Entry 8C4I (X-ray diffraction, 3.20 A resolution); this record covers chains A and B of the 10 polymer chains in the assembly.

== Chain A (and B) ==
Name: BmSF-TAL
Organism: Bacillus aryabhattai
Notes: chain B of this document is another copy of the same molecule, construct and numbering; everything in this record applies to it too
Reference sequence: A0A7W3N5X5 (A0A7W3N5X5_9BACI); residues 1-226 here = UniProt positions 1-226
Chain sequence (226 residues; numbered 1 to 226; the number before each row is that of its first residue):
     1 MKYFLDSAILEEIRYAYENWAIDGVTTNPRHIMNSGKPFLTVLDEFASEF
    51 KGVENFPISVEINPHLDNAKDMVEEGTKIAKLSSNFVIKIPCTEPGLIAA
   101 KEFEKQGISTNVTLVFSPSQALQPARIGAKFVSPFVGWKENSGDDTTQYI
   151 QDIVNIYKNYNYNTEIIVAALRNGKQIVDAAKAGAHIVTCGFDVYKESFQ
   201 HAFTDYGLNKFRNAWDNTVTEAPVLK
Not modelled in the structure: 219-226 (chain B: 222-226)
Swiss-Prot annotation at these positions:
  - active site: Lys89 (Schiff-base intermediate with substrate)
From the paper describing this entry:
  - conformationally variable residues (side-chain flip): Arg30, Glu61, Arg172

== Chain A / chain B interface ==
Pairs across the interface (16; chain A residue first):
  Phe116(A) with Asp144(B)
  Ser117(A) with Ser142(B), hydrogen bond (side chain-backbone); Gly143(B); Asp144(B)
  Pro118(A) with Gly143(B)
  Ser119(A) with Ser142(B), hydrogen bond (side chain-backbone); Gly143(B)
  Lys139(A) with Asp144(B), salt bridge
  Ser142(A) with Ser117(B), hydrogen bond (backbone-side chain); Ser119(B), hydrogen bond (backbone-side chain)
  Gly143(A) with Ser117(B); Pro118(B); Ser119(B)
  Asp144(A) with Phe116(B); Ser117(B); Lys139(B), salt bridge

== In short ==
Chain A and chain B each contribute 8 residues to their interface; the contacts include 4 hydrogen bonds and 2
salt bridges. Polar pairs include Lys139(A)-Asp144(B), Ser117(A)-Ser142(B) and Ser119(A)-Ser142(B). From
UniProt: active-site residue Lys89(A) on chain A. From the paper: conformational variability at Arg30(A),
Glu61(A) and Arg172(A).
Both chains are BmSF-TAL (Bacillus aryabhattai). Entry 8C4I (Ligand-free Crystal Structure of the decameric
Sulfofructose Transaldolase BmSF-TAL) was determined by X-ray diffraction, deposited together with 8BC2, 8BC3
and 8BC4.
